7E1B - chains C and Y of the 6 polymer chains in the assembly; structure by X-ray diffraction, 4.59 A resolution (low resolution: residue-level contacts below are approximate; hydrogen-bond / salt-bridge calls are withheld).

Chain C:
Protein: DNA-binding response regulator
Organism: Vibrio parahaemolyticus
UniProtKB: A0A0L8SKF9 (A0A0L8SKF9_VIBPH); residue numbers follow UniProt; this construct covers 1-220
Sequence (220 residues; each row starts with the number of its first residue):
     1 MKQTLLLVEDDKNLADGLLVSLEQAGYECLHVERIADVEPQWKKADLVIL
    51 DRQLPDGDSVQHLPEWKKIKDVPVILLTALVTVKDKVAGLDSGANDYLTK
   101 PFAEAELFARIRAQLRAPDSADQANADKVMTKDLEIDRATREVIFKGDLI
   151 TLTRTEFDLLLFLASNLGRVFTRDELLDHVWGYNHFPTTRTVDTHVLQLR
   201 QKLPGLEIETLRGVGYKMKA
Disordered / not traced: 1, 118-124, 185-187
What the authors report for this chain:
  - mutagenesis - R190A: abolished binding to the 26-nt DNA strand (chain Y)
  - binding site for the 26-nt DNA strand (chain Y): Arg190
  - mutagenesis - T153A, T155A, T191A, H195A, R200A, T210A, R212A, Y216A: decreased binding to the 26-nt DNA strand (chain Y)

Chain Y:
Molecule: 26-nt DNA strand
Organism: Vibrio parahaemolyticus
Sequence (26 nucleotides; numbered 1 to 26; the number before each row is that of its first residue):
     1 CACAATTCTAATTCTTCATCGCTTGT

Chain C / chain Y interface:
Pairs across the interface - 12 pairs, chain C then chain Y:
  Arg190(C) - DC8(Y)
  Arg190(C) - DT9(Y)
  Thr194(C) - DT9(Y)
  Leu197(C) - DT9(Y)
  Arg200(C) - DC8(Y)
  Thr210(C) - DC8(Y)
  Leu211(C) - DT7(Y)
  Arg212(C) - DT6(Y)
  Arg212(C) - DT7(Y)
  Gly213(C) - DT6(Y)
  Gly213(C) - DT7(Y)
  Val214(C) - DT7(Y)
Also at the interface, not in a pair above, chain C (12 interface residues in all): Arg173, Asp193, Tyr216
Also at the interface, not in a pair above, chain Y (5 interface residues in all): DA10

In short:
The interface between chain C and chain Y involves 12 residues on one side and 5 on the other. The paper
reports a binding site for the 26-nt DNA strand (chain Y) at Arg190(C); T153A, T155A and T191A of chain C,
among others, reduce binding to the 26-nt DNA strand (chain Y); 9 substitutions were tested in all.
Chain C is DNA-binding response regulator and chain Y is a 26-nt DNA strand, both from Vibrio
parahaemolyticus; the structure, Crystal structure of VbrR-DNA complex, was determined by X-ray diffraction
together with 7E1D, 7E1F and 7E1H from the same study.
